8TUG - chains A and I of the 16 polymer chains in the assembly; structure by electron microscopy, 3.50 A resolution.

[Chain A]
Name: DNA-directed RNA polymerase II subunit RPB1
Source organism: Saccharomyces cerevisiae
Notes: EC 2.7.7.6
UniProtKB: P04050 (RPB1_YEAST); residue numbers follow UniProt; this construct covers 1-1733
Sequence (1733 residues; numbered 1 to 1733; the number before each row is that of its first residue):
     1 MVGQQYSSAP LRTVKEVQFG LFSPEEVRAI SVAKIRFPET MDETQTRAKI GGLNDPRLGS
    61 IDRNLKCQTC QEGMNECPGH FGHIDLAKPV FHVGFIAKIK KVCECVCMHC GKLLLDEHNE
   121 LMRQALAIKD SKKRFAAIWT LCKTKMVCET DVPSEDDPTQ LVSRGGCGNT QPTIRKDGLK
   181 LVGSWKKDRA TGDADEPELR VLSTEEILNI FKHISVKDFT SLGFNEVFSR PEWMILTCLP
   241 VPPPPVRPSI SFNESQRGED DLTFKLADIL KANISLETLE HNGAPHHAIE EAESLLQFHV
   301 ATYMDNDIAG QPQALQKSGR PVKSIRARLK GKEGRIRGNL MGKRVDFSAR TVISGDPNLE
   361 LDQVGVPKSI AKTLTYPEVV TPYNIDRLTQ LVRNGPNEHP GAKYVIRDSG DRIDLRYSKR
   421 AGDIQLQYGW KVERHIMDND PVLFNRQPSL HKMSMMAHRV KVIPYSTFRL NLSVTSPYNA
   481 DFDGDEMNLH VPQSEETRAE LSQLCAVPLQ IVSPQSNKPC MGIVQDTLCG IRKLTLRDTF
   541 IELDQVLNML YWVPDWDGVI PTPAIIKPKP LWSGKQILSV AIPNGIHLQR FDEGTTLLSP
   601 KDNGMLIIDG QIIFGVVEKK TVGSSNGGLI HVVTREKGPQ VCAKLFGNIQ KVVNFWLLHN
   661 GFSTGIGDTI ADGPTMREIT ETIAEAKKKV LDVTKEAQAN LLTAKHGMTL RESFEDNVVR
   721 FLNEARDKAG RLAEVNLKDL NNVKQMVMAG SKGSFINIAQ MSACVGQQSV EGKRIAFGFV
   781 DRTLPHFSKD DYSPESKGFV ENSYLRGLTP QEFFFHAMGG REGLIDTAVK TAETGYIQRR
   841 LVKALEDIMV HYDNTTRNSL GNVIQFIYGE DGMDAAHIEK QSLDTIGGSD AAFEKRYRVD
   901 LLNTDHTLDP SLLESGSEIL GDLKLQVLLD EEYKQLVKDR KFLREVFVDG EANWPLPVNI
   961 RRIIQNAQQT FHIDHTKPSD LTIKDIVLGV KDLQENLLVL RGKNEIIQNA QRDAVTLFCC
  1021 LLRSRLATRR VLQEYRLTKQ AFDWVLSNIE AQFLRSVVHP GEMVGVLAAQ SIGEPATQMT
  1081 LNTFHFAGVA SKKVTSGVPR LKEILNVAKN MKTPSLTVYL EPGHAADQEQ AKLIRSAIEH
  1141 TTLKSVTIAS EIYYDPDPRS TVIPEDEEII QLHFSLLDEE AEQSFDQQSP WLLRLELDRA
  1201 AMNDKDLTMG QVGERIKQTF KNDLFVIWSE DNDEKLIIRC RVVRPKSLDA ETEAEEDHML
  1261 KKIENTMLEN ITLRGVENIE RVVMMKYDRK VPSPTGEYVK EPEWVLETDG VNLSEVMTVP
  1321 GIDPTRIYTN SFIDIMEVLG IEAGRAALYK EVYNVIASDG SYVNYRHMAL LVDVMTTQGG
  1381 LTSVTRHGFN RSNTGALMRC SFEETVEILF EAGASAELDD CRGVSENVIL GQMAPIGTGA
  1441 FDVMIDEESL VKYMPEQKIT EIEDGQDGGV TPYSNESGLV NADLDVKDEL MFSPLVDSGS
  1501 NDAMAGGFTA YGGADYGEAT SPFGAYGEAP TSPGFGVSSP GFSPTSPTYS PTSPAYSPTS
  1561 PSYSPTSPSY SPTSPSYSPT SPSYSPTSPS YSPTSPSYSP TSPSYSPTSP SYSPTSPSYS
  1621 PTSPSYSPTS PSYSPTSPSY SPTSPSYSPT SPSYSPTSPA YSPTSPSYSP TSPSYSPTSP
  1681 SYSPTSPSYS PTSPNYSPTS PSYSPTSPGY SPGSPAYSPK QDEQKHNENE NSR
Not modelled in the structure: 1-7, 42-44, 188-198, 1079-1096, 1158-1187, 1221-1224, 1243-1256, 1455-1733
Curated features (UniProtKB/Swiss-Prot):
  - region: P248 to D260 (Lid loop), N306 to K323 (Rudder loop), P810 to E822 (Bridging helix)
  - binding site (Zn(2+)): C67, C70, C77, H80, C107, C110, C148, C167
  - binding site (Mg(2+)): D481, D483, D485
  - modified residue: T1471 (Phosphothreonine)
  - cross-link (Glycyl lysine isopeptide (Lys-Gly)): K695 (interchain with G-Cter in ubiquitin), K1246 (interchain with G-Cter in ubiquitin), K1350 (interchain with G-Cter in ubiquitin)

[Chain I]
Name: DNA-directed RNA polymerase II subunit RPB9
Source organism: Saccharomyces cerevisiae
UniProtKB: A0A7I9EWC2 (A0A7I9EWC2_YEASX); residues 1-122 here = UniProt positions 1-122
Sequence (122 residues; each row starts with the number of its first residue):
     1 MTTFRFCRDC NNMLYPREDK ENNRLLFECR TCSYVEEAGS PLVYRHELIT NIGETAGVVQ
    61 DIGSDPTLPR SDRECPKCHS RENVFFQSQQ RRKDTSMVLF FVCLSCSHIF TSDQKNKRTQ
   121 FS
Not modelled in the structure: 1-5

[Interface between chain A and chain I]
Pairs across the interface (63; chain A residue first):
  K695(A) - Q114(I)
  K695(A) - S122(I)  hydrogen bond (side chain-backbone)
  E696(A) - Q114(I)  hydrogen bond
  A697(A) - M97(I)
  Q698(A) - M97(I)
  Q698(A) - V98(I)
  Q698(A) - L99(I)
  Q698(A) - S112(I)  hydrogen bond (backbone-side chain)
  A699(A) - S112(I)
  A699(A) - D113(I)
  A699(A) - Q114(I)
  A699(A) - K115(I)  hydrogen bond (backbone-side chain)
  N700(A) - S96(I)  hydrogen bond
  N700(A) - V98(I)
  N700(A) - D113(I)  hydrogen bond
  N700(A) - K115(I)
  L701(A) - Q114(I)
  T709(A) - D94(I)
  R711(A) - K93(I)  hydrogen bond (side chain-backbone)
  R711(A) - T95(I)  hydrogen bond
  R711(A) - S96(I)
  R711(A) - M97(I)  hydrogen bond
  F714(A) - M97(I)  hydrophobic
  R782(A) - T67(I)
  S788(A) - T67(I)
  S788(A) - P69(I)
  K789(A) - D65(I)  salt bridge
  K789(A) - T67(I)  hydrogen bond (backbone-backbone)
  K789(A) - P69(I)
  D790(A) - F86(I)
  D790(A) - Q87(I)  hydrogen bond (side chain-backbone)
  Y792(A) - Q87(I)  hydrogen bond
  T1147(A) - L48(I)
  T1147(A) - I49(I)
  I1148(A) - L48(I)  hydrogen bond (backbone-backbone)
  I1148(A) - I49(I)  hydrogen bond (backbone-backbone)
  A1149(A) - H46(I)
  A1149(A) - E47(I)
  A1149(A) - L48(I)
  S1150(A) - R45(I)
  S1150(A) - H46(I)  hydrogen bond (backbone-backbone)
  S1150(A) - E47(I)
  E1151(A) - L42(I)
  E1151(A) - Y44(I)
  E1151(A) - E47(I)
  I1152(A) - P41(I)
  I1152(A) - L42(I)
  I1152(A) - V43(I)  hydrogen bond (backbone-backbone)
  I1152(A) - Y44(I)  hydrogen bond (backbone-backbone)
  Y1153(A) - P41(I)
  Y1153(A) - L42(I)  hydrophobic
  Y1154(A) - E18(I)  hydrogen bond
  Y1154(A) - N23(I)  hydrogen bond
  Y1154(A) - R24(I)
  Y1154(A) - L25(I)  hydrophobic
  Y1154(A) - P41(I)
  P1156(A) - N23(I)
  P1190(A) - N23(I)
  W1191(A) - E18(I)  hydrogen bond
  W1191(A) - L25(I)  hydrophobic
  K1261(A) - Y44(I)
  E1264(A) - H46(I)
  L1268(A) - L48(I)  hydrophobic
Interface residues without a listed pair, chain A (32 interface residues in all): K1144, V1146, D1257
Interface residues without a listed pair, chain I (32 interface residues in all): D19, L68

[In short]
Chain A and chain I each contribute 32 residues to their interface, with 20 hydrogen bonds and 1 salt bridge.
Polar contacts include K789(A)-D65(I), K695(A)-S122(I) and E696(A)-Q114(I). UniProt lists 8 Zn2+-binding
residues and 3 Mg2+-binding residues on chain A.
Here chain A is DNA-directed RNA polymerase II subunit RPB1 and chain I is DNA-directed RNA polymerase II
subunit RPB9, both from Saccharomyces cerevisiae. Entry 8TUG (Cryo-EM structure of CPD-stalled Pol II in
complex with Rad26 (engaged state)) was determined by electron microscopy together with 8TVP, 8TVQ, 8TVS,
8TVV, 8TVW, 8TVX and 8TVY from the same study.
